Entry 4YIK (X-ray diffraction, 1.48 A resolution); this record covers chain A.

# Chain A
Molecule: 5'(3')-deoxyribonucleotidase, mitochondrial
Source organism: Homo sapiens
Notes: EC 3.1.3.-
Reference sequence: Q9NPB1 (NT5M_HUMAN); residues 32-227 here = UniProt positions 32-227
Amino-acid sequence (201 residues; each row starts with the number of its first residue):
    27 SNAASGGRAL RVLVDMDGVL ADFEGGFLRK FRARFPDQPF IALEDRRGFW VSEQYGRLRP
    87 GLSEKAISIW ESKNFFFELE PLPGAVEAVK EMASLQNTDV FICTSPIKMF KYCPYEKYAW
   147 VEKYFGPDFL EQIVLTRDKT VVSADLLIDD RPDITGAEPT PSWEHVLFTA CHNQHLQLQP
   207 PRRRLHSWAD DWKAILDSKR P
Differences from the reference sequence: expression tag (27-31)
Ion coordination: Mg2+: Asp41, Asp43, Asp176 (together with PB-PVU)
Ligand contacts: PB-PVU (2O2; 1-{2-deoxy-3,5-O-[phenyl(phosphono)methylidene]-beta-D-threo-pentofuranosyl}-5-[(E)-2-phosphonoethenyl]pyrimidine-2,4(1H,3H)-dione): Asp41, Asp43, Phe49, Phe75, Trp76, Val77, Ser78, Trp96, Thr130, Ser131, Pro132, Ile133, Lys134, Arg163, Asp176, Arg177
Swiss-Prot annotation at these positions:
  - active site: Asp41 (Nucleophile), Asp43 (Proton donor)
  - binding site (Mg(2+)): Asp41, Asp43, Asp176
  - binding site (substrate): Asp43, Phe49, Phe75, Trp76, Val77, Trp96, Thr130, Lys165

# Overview
Ligands of chain A: PB-PVU. Asp41, Asp43 and Asp176 coordinate Mg2+. UniProt lists active-site residues Asp41
and Asp43, 3 Mg2+-binding residues and 8 substrate-binding residues.
Chain A is 5'(3')-deoxyribonucleotidase, mitochondrial (Homo sapiens); the structure, Crystal structure of
human cytosolic 5'(3')-deoxyribonucleotidase in complex with the inhibitor PB-PVU, was determined by X-ray
diffraction (same publication as 4YIH).
